3SR2 - chains G and H of the 8 polymer chains in the assembly; structure by X-ray diffraction, 3.97 A resolution.

# Chain G (and H)
Molecule: Non-homologous end-joining factor 1
Organism: Homo sapiens
Notes: chain H of this document is another copy of the same molecule, construct and numbering; everything in this record applies to it too
Reference sequence: Q9H9Q4 (NHEJ1_HUMAN); residue numbers follow UniProt; this construct covers 1-224
Amino-acid sequence (229 residues; each row starts with the number of its first residue; numbers below 1 keep their minus sign (Gly-4 is residue -4)):
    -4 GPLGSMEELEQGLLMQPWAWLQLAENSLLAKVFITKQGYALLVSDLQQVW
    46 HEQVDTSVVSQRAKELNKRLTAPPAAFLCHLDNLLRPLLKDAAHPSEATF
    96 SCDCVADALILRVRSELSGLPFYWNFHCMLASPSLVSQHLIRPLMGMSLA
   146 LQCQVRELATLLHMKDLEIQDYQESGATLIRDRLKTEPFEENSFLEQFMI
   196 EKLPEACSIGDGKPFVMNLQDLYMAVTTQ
Not modelled in the structure: -4 to 0, 85-91 (chain H: -4 to -2, 84-89)
Sequence notes: expression tag (-4 to 0)
Curated features (UniProtKB/Swiss-Prot):
  - site: Leu115 (Leu-lock)
  - modified residue (Phosphoserine): Ser132, Ser203
  - natural variant: Arg57 (R57G: In IMD124), Leu79 (L79P: In IMD124; uncertain significance), Cys123 (C123R: In IMD124)
  - mutagenesis: Gln11 (Q11A: Does not affect ability to participate in V(D)J recombination), Trp13 (W13A: Does not affect ability to participate in V(D)J recombination), Trp15 (W15A: Does not affect ability to participate in V(D)J recombination), Leu24 (L24A: Does not affect ability to participate in V(D)J recombination), Lys26 (K26A: Abolished ability to participate in V(D)J recombination), Leu37 (L37A: Does not affect ability to participate in V(D)J recombination), Asp40 (D40A/P: Does not affect ability to participate in V(D)J recombination), Leu41 (L41A: Does not affect ability to participate in V(D)J recombination), Gln43 (Q43A: Does not affect ability to participate in V(D)J recombination), Leu61 (L61E: Does not affect ability to participate in V(D)J recombination), Arg64 to Leu65 (Abolished interaction with XRCC4), Arg64 (R64E: Abolished ability to repair double-strand breaks (DSBs). Abolished interaction with XRCC4. Abolished ability to participate in V(D)J recombination ...), 22 further mutagenesis entries in UniProt
Reported in the primary citation:
  - disease-associated variants - R57G: abolished binding to XRCC4 (citing earlier work)
  - disease-associated variants - C123R: decreased stability (proposed by the authors, not directly observed)

# Chain G / chain H interface
Pairs across the interface (133):
  Leu41(G) - Ser132(H)  hydrogen bond (backbone-side chain)
  Gln42(G) - Pro128(H)
  Gln42(G) - Ser129(H)
  Gln42(G) - Ser132(H)
  Gln43(G) - Pro128(H)
  Leu125(G) - Pro128(H)  hydrophobic
  Pro128(G) - Gln42(H)
  Pro128(G) - Leu125(H)  hydrophobic
  Ser129(G) - Gln42(H)
  Ser132(G) - Leu41(H)  hydrogen bond (side chain-backbone)
  Ser132(G) - Gln42(H)
  Ile136(G) - Leu135(H)  hydrophobic
  Arg137(G) - Ile204(H)
  Leu139(G) - Ser143(H)
  Met140(G) - Gly207(H)
  Met140(G) - Phe210(H)  hydrophobic
  Gly141(G) - Cys202(H)
  Ser143(G) - Ser143(H)
  Ser143(G) - Leu146(H)
  Leu144(G) - Ala201(H)
  Ala145(G) - Phe193(H)
  Leu146(G) - Ser143(H)
  Leu146(G) - Leu146(H)  hydrophobic
  Leu146(G) - Gln147(H)
  Gln147(G) - Asn213(H)
  Gln147(G) - Leu214(H)
  Cys148(G) - Phe193(H)  hydrophobic
  Cys148(G) - Ala201(H)  hydrophobic
  Gln149(G) - Val150(H)
  Gln149(G) - Phe189(H)
  Gln149(G) - Leu190(H)
  Gln149(G) - Phe193(H)
  Val150(G) - Gln149(H)
  Val150(G) - Leu153(H)
  Glu152(G) - Phe189(H)
  Glu152(G) - Gln192(H)
  Glu152(G) - Phe193(H)
  Glu152(G) - Lys197(H)
  Leu153(G) - Val150(H)  hydrophobic
  Leu153(G) - Leu153(H)  hydrophobic
  Leu153(G) - Leu157(H)  hydrophobic
  Leu153(G) - Phe189(H)  hydrophobic
  Leu156(G) - Leu157(H)
  Leu156(G) - Phe189(H)  hydrophobic
  Leu157(G) - Leu153(H)  hydrophobic
  Leu157(G) - Leu156(H)
  Leu157(G) - Leu157(H)  hydrophobic
  Leu157(G) - Lys160(H)
  Met159(G) - Thr181(H)
  Lys160(G) - Leu157(H)
  Lys160(G) - Lys160(H)
  Lys160(G) - Asp161(H)  salt bridge
  Lys160(G) - Ile164(H)
  Lys160(G) - Thr181(H)
  Lys160(G) - Glu182(H)  hydrogen bond (side chain-backbone)
  Lys160(G) - Pro183(H)  hydrogen bond (side chain-backbone)
  Asp161(G) - Lys160(H)  salt bridge
  Leu162(G) - Leu179(H)  hydrophobic
  Glu163(G) - Ile164(H)
  Glu163(G) - Gln168(H)
  Glu163(G) - Leu179(H)
  Glu163(G) - Thr181(H)  hydrogen bond
  Ile164(G) - Glu163(H)
  Ile164(G) - Ile164(H)  hydrophobic
  Ile164(G) - Tyr167(H)  hydrophobic
  Asp166(G) - Leu174(H)
  Asp166(G) - Ile175(H)  hydrogen bond (side chain-backbone)
  Asp166(G) - Arg176(H)  salt bridge
  Asp166(G) - Leu179(H)
  Tyr167(G) - Ile164(H)  hydrophobic
  Tyr167(G) - Tyr167(H)  hydrophobic
  Tyr167(G) - Gln168(H)
  Tyr167(G) - Thr173(H)
  Tyr167(G) - Leu174(H)
  Gln168(G) - Tyr167(H)
  Ser170(G) - Ile175(H)
  Gly171(G) - Thr173(H)
  Thr173(G) - Tyr167(H)
  Thr173(G) - Gly171(H)
  Thr173(G) - Ala172(H)
  Leu174(G) - Tyr167(H)
  Ile175(G) - Glu163(H)
  Ile175(G) - Asp166(H)
  Ile175(G) - Tyr167(H)
  Arg176(G) - Asp166(H)
  Leu179(G) - Leu162(H)  hydrophobic
  Leu179(G) - Glu163(H)
  Lys180(G) - Glu163(H)
  Thr181(G) - Met159(H)
  Thr181(G) - Lys160(H)  hydrogen bond
  Thr181(G) - Glu163(H)  hydrogen bond
  Glu182(G) - Lys160(H)  hydrogen bond (backbone-side chain)
  Phe184(G) - Leu153(H)  hydrophobic
  Phe184(G) - Leu156(H)  hydrophobic
  Phe189(G) - Gln149(H)
  Phe189(G) - Glu152(H)
  Phe189(G) - Leu153(H)  hydrophobic
  Leu190(G) - Gln149(H)
  Gln192(G) - Glu152(H)
  Phe193(G) - Ala145(H)
  Phe193(G) - Cys148(H)  hydrophobic
  Phe193(G) - Gln149(H)
  Phe193(G) - Glu152(H)
  Met194(G) - Leu217(H)  hydrophobic
  Met194(G) - Ala220(H)  hydrophobic
  Lys197(G) - Glu152(H)
  Leu198(G) - Leu217(H)  hydrophobic
  Leu198(G) - Ala220(H)  hydrophobic
  Leu198(G) - Gln224(H)
  Pro199(G) - Gln224(H)
  Ala201(G) - Gly141(H)
  Ala201(G) - Leu144(H)
  Ala201(G) - Ala145(H)  hydrogen bond (backbone-backbone)
  Ala201(G) - Cys148(H)  hydrophobic
  Cys202(G) - Gly141(H)
  Cys202(G) - Val221(H)  hydrophobic
  Cys202(G) - Gln224(H)  hydrogen bond
  Ser203(G) - Leu144(H)
  Ile204(G) - Arg137(H)
  Ile204(G) - Met140(H)  hydrophobic
  Ile204(G) - Gly141(H)
  Pro209(G) - Leu144(H)
  Phe210(G) - Leu144(H)
  Asn213(G) - Gln147(H)
  Leu214(G) - Ser143(H)
  Leu214(G) - Leu144(H)
  Leu214(G) - Gln147(H)
  Asp216(G) - Met194(H)
  Leu217(G) - Met194(H)  hydrophobic
  Ala220(G) - Met194(H)  hydrophobic
  Ala220(G) - Leu198(H)  hydrophobic
  Gln224(G) - Leu198(H)
  Gln224(G) - Pro199(H)
Other interface residues (no listed pair), chain G (69 interface residues in all): Gln133, Met142, Arg151, Glu200, Val221
Other interface residues (no listed pair), chain H (69 interface residues in all): Leu139, Met142, Arg151, Lys180, Phe184, Glu200, Ser203, Pro209, Asp216

# In short
The chain G/chain H interface involves 69 residues from each chain, with 11 hydrogen bonds and 3 salt bridges.
Polar pairs include Lys160(G)-Asp161(H), Asp166(G)-Arg176(H) and Leu41(G)-Ser132(H). UniProt lists 34
mutagenesis sites on chain G. The paper reports that R57G of chain G abolishes binding to XRCC4; C123R of
chain G reduces stability.
Chain G and chain H are both Non-homologous end-joining factor 1 (Homo sapiens); the structure, Crystal
Structure of Human XLF-XRCC4 Complex, was determined by X-ray diffraction.
